5FUZ - chains H and L; structure by X-ray diffraction, 2.68 A resolution.

== Chain H ==
Name: 645 fab, heavy chain
Source organism: Homo sapiens
Notes: antibody fragment or engineered binder
Sequence (233 residues; each row starts with the number of its first residue):
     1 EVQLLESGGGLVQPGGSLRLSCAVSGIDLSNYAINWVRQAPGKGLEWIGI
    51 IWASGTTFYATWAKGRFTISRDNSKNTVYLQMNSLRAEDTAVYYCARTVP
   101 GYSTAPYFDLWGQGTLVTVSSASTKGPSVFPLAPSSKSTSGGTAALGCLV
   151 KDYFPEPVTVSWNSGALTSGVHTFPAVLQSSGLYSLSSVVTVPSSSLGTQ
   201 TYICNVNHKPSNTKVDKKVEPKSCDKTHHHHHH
Disordered / not traced: 224-233
Disulfides: Cys-22/Cys-95, Cys-148/Cys-204

== Chain L ==
Name: 645 fab, light chain
Source organism: Homo sapiens
Notes: antibody fragment or engineered binder
Sequence (217 residues; each row starts with the number of its first residue):
     1 DIQMTQSPSSVSASVGDRVTITCQSSPSVWSNFLSWYQQKPGKAPKLLIY
    51 EASKLTSGVPSRFSGSGSGTDFTLTISSLQPEDFATYYCGGGYSSISDTT
   101 FGGGTKVEIKRTVAAPSVFIFPPSDEQLKSGTASVVCLLNNFYPREAKVQ
   151 WKVDNALQSGNSQESVTEQDSKDSTYSLSSTLTLSKADYEKHKVYACEVT
   201 HQGLSSPVTKSFNRGEC
Disulfides: Cys-23/Cys-89, Cys-137/Cys-197

== How chain H and chain L interact ==
Pairs across the interface - 71 pairs, chain H then chain L:
  Gln-39(H) with Gln-39(L), hydrogen bond; Tyr-88(L), hydrogen bond
  Lys-43(H) with Tyr-88(L)
  Gly-44(H) with Tyr-88(L)
  Leu-45(H) with Pro-45(L), hydrophobic; Tyr-88(L), hydrophobic; Phe-101(L)
  Trp-47(H) with Ile-96(L); Ser-97(L); Thr-99(L)
  Tyr-59(H) with Ser-97(L)
  Thr-61(H) with Ser-97(L)
  Tyr-94(H) with Gln-39(L); Lys-43(L), hydrogen bond (side chain-backbone); Ala-44(L), hydrophobic
  Val-99(H) with Leu-47(L), hydrophobic
  Tyr-102(H) with Tyr-50(L); Glu-51(L)
  Thr-104(H) with Phe-33(L); Ile-96(L)
  Ala-105(H) with Phe-33(L), hydrophobic
  Pro-106(H) with Phe-33(L); Ser-35(L), hydrogen bond (backbone-side chain); Tyr-37(L), hydrogen bond (backbone-side chain); Gly-90(L); Gly-91(L); Gly-92(L)
  Tyr-107(H) with Asn-32(L), hydrogen bond (side chain-backbone); Phe-33(L); Leu-34(L); Ser-35(L); Tyr-37(L); Tyr-50(L), hydrophobic; Glu-51(L), hydrogen bond
  Phe-108(H) with Tyr-37(L), hydrogen bond (backbone-side chain); Leu-47(L); Phe-101(L), hydrophobic
  Trp-111(H) with Tyr-37(L), hydrophobic; Ala-44(L), hydrophobic; Pro-45(L)
  Gly-112(H) with Ala-44(L)
  Phe-130(H) with Ser-124(L); Gln-127(L)
  Pro-131(H) with Ser-124(L); Glu-126(L)
  Leu-132(H) with Phe-121(L)
  Ala-133(H) with Phe-121(L)
  Thr-143(H) with Phe-119(L)
  Ala-145(H) with Phe-119(L), hydrophobic; Phe-121(L)
  Leu-149(H) with Ser-134(L)
  Lys-151(H) with Ser-134(L)
  His-172(H) with Asn-140(L); Asn-141(L), hydrogen bond; Ser-177(L), hydrogen bond
  Phe-174(H) with Leu-138(L), hydrophobic; Ser-165(L); Thr-167(L); Ser-177(L); Leu-178(L), hydrophobic; Ser-179(L)
  Pro-175(H) with Ser-165(L), hydrogen bond (backbone-side chain); Val-166(L)
  Val-177(H) with Gln-163(L); Glu-164(L); Ser-165(L)
  Leu-178(H) with Gln-163(L), hydrogen bond (backbone-side chain)
  Gln-179(H) with Gln-163(L)
  Val-189(H) with Leu-138(L), hydrophobic
  Thr-191(H) with Asn-140(L)
  Lys-217(H) with Glu-126(L), salt bridge
Interface residues without a listed pair, chain H (43 interface residues in all): Val-37, Glu-46, Phe-58, Ala-60, Ser-103, Asp-109, Pro-134, Ala-144, Leu-146
Interface residues without a listed pair, chain L (40 interface residues in all): Thr-132, Val-136, Thr-183

== In short ==
43 residues of chain H and 40 residues of chain L are in contact; the contacts include 12 hydrogen bonds and 1
salt bridge. Among the polar pairs are Lys-217(H)/Glu-126(L), Gln-39(H)/Gln-39(L) and Gln-39(H)/Tyr-88(L).
Here chain H is 645 fab, heavy chain and chain L is 645 fab, light chain, both from Homo sapiens. Entry 5FUZ
(Extending the half-life of a Fab fragment through generation of a humanised anti-Human Serum Albumin (HSA)
...) was determined by X-ray diffraction (same publication as 5FUO).
